6BAE - chains A and B of the 5 polymer chains in the assembly; structure by X-ray diffraction, 2.14 A resolution.

[Chain A]
Protein: Trastuzumab Fab light chain
Source organism: Mus musculus
Reference sequence: P01834 (IGKC_HUMAN); residues 108-214 here correspond to UniProt positions 1-107 (UniProt number = residue number - 107)
Chain sequence (214 residues; row label = number of the first residue in the row):
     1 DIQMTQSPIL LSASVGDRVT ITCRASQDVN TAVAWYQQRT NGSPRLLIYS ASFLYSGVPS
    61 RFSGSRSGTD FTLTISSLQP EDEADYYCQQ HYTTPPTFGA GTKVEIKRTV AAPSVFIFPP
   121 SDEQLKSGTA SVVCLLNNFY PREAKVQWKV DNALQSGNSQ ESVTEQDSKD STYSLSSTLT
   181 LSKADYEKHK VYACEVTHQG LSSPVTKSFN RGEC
Disulfides: C23-C88, C134-C194

[Chain B]
Protein: Trastuzumab Fab heavy chain
Source organism: Mus musculus
Reference sequence: S6B291 (S6B291_HUMAN); residues 109-223 here correspond to UniProt positions 125-239 (UniProt number = residue number + 16)
Chain sequence (223 residues; row label = number of the first residue in the row):
     1 EVQLVESGGG LVQPGGSLRL SCAASGFNIK DTYIHWVRQS PGKGLEWVAR IYPTNGYTRY
    61 ADSVKGRFTI SADTSKNTAY LQMNSLRAED TAIYYCSRWG GDGFYAMDYW GQGTLVTVSS
   121 ASTKGPSVFP LAPSSKSTSG GTAALGCLVK DYFPEPVTVS WNSGALTSGV HTFPCVLQSS
   181 GLYSLSSVVT VPSSSLGTQT YICNVNHKPS NTKVDKKVEP KSC
Differences from the reference sequence: engineered mutation C175 (Ala191 in S6B291), K217 (Arg233 in S6B291)
Disulfides: C22-C96, C147-C203

[How chain A and chain B interact]
Disulfides between the chains: C214(A)-C223(B)
Contacting residue pairs - 75 pairs, chain A then chain B:
  Y36(A) - A106(B)
  Y36(A) - M107(B)  hydrogen bond (side chain-backbone)
  Y36(A) - W110(B)
  Q38(A) - Q39(B)  hydrogen bond
  Q38(A) - Y95(B)  hydrogen bond
  G42(A) - Y95(B)
  S43(A) - Y95(B)
  S43(A) - G111(B)  hydrogen bond (side chain-backbone)
  S43(A) - Q112(B)  hydrogen bond (side chain-backbone)
  P44(A) - Y95(B)
  P44(A) - W110(B)
  L46(A) - A106(B)  hydrophobic
  L46(A) - M107(B)
  L46(A) - D108(B)
  Y49(A) - F104(B)
  Y49(A) - A106(B)  hydrophobic
  Y55(A) - D108(B)  hydrogen bond
  Y55(A) - Y109(B)
  Y87(A) - Q39(B)
  Y87(A) - L45(B)  hydrophobic
  H91(A) - W99(B)
  H91(A) - Y105(B)  hydrogen bond (side chain-backbone)
  T94(A) - W47(B)
  T94(A) - R50(B)  hydrogen bond
  T94(A) - R59(B)
  P95(A) - W47(B)  hydrophobic
  P96(A) - W47(B)  hydrophobic
  F98(A) - L45(B)
  F98(A) - W110(B)  hydrophobic
  F116(A) - K136(B)
  F116(A) - S137(B)
  F116(A) - T138(B)
  F116(A) - S139(B)
  F116(A) - A144(B)  hydrophobic
  I117(A) - K136(B)  hydrogen bond (backbone-backbone)
  F118(A) - L131(B)  hydrophobic
  F118(A) - A132(B)
  F118(A) - S137(B)
  F118(A) - A144(B)
  S121(A) - F129(B)
  S121(A) - P130(B)
  E123(A) - F129(B)
  E123(A) - P130(B)
  E123(A) - K216(B)  salt bridge
  Q124(A) - F129(B)
  Q124(A) - K150(B)
  T129(A) - K150(B)
  S131(A) - L148(B)
  S131(A) - K150(B)
  V133(A) - L131(B)  hydrophobic
  L135(A) - A144(B)  hydrophobic
  L135(A) - F173(B)  hydrophobic
  L135(A) - V188(B)  hydrophobic
  N137(A) - H171(B)
  N137(A) - T190(B)
  N138(A) - H171(B)  hydrogen bond
  Q160(A) - V176(B)
  Q160(A) - L177(B)  hydrogen bond (side chain-backbone)
  Q160(A) - Q178(B)
  E161(A) - V176(B)
  S162(A) - F173(B)
  S162(A) - P174(B)  hydrogen bond (side chain-backbone)
  S162(A) - V176(B)
  V163(A) - P174(B)
  T164(A) - F173(B)
  D167(A) - H171(B)
  S174(A) - H171(B)  hydrogen bond
  S174(A) - F173(B)
  L175(A) - F173(B)
  S176(A) - F173(B)
  K207(A) - K136(B)
  S208(A) - K136(B)  hydrogen bond (backbone-side chain)
  E213(A) - K136(B)
  C214(A) - S135(B)
  C214(A) - C223(B)  disulfide
Other interface residues (no listed pair), chain A (43 interface residues in all): A34, Q89, S114, F209
Other interface residues (no listed pair), chain B (43 interface residues in all): V37, E46, G113, L145, T172

[Overview]
Chain A and chain B each contribute 43 residues to their interface; the contacts include 1 disulfide bond, 14
hydrogen bonds and 1 salt bridge. Polar pairs include E123(A)-K216(B), Y36(A)-M107(B) and Q38(A)-Q39(B).
Here chain A is Trastuzumab Fab light chain and chain B is Trastuzumab Fab heavy chain, both from Mus
musculus. Entry 6BAE (Trastuzumab Fab v3 in complex with CQFDLSTRRLKC) was determined by X-ray diffraction,
deposited together with 6B9Y, 6B9Z and 6BAH.
